Entry 2RAM (X-ray diffraction, 2.40 A resolution); this record covers chains C and A of the 4 polymer chains in the assembly.

# Chain C
Molecule: 20-nt DNA strand
Sequence (20 nucleotides; numbered 1 to 20; the number before each row is that of its first residue):
     1 CGGCTGGAAA TXXCCAGCCG
Modified residues: 5IU (5-iodo-2'-deoxyuridine-5'-monophosphate) at position 12; 5IU (5-iodo-2'-deoxyuridine-5'-monophosphate) at position 13

# Chain A
Name: Protein (transcription factor nf-kb P65)
Source organism: Mus musculus
Notes: fragment: p65 residues 19 - 291
UniProt: Q04207 (TF65_MOUSE); residues 19-291 here = UniProt positions 19-291
Amino-acid sequence (273 residues; row label = number of the first residue in the row):
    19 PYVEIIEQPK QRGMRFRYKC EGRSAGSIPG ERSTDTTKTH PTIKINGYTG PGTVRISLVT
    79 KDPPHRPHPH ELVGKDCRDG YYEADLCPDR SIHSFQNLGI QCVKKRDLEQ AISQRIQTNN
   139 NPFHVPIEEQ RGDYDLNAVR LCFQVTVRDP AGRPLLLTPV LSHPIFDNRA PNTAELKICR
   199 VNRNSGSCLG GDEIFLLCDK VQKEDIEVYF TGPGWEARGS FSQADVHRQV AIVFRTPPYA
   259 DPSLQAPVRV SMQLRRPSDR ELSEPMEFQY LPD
Swiss-Prot annotation at these positions:
  - modified residue: Cys38 (Cysteine persulfide), Lys122 (N6-acetyllysine), Lys123 (N6-acetyllysine), Thr176 (Phosphothreonine), Lys218 (N6-acetyllysine), Lys221 (N6-acetyllysine), Thr254 (Phosphothreonine), Ser276 (Phosphoserine), Ser281 (Phosphoserine)
  - cross-link (Glycyl lysine isopeptide (Lys-Gly)): Lys37 (interchain with G-Cter in SUMO3), Lys122 (interchain with G-Cter in SUMO3), Lys123 (interchain with G-Cter in SUMO3)
Ligand contacts: (2S,3S)-1,4-dimercaptobutane-2,3-diol (DTV): Thr78, Lys79, Asp80, Arg84, Asp151, Tyr152, Asp153

# How chain C and chain A interact
Contacting residue pairs - 21 pairs, chain C then chain A:
  DA8(C) with Arg246(A), salt bridge to the phosphate
  DA9(C) with Lys221(A), phosphate contact; Arg246(A), phosphate contact; Gln247(A), sugar contact
  DA10(C) with Pro189(A), phosphate contact; Asn190(A), phosphate contact; Gln220(A), hydrogen bond to the phosphate; Gln247(A), hydrogen bond to the phosphate
  DT11(C) with Tyr36(A), sugar contact; Pro189(A), base contact; Asn190(A), hydrogen bond to the phosphate
  5IU_12(C) with Tyr36(A), hydrogen bond to the phosphate; Lys122(A), phosphate contact; Lys123(A), hydrogen bond to the phosphate; Arg187(A), base contact
  5IU_13(C) with Tyr36(A), base contact; Cys38(A), hydrogen bond to the phosphate; Glu39(A), base contact; Lys122(A), salt bridge to the phosphate; Arg187(A), base contact
  DC14(C) with Glu39(A), hydrogen bond to the base
Other interface residues (no listed pair), chain A (16 interface residues in all): Arg35, Val121, Arg124, Lys218

# In short
Chain C and chain A form an interface of 7 and 16 residues respectively, with 7 hydrogen bonds and 2 salt
bridges. Among the polar pairs are DC14(C)-Glu39(A), DA10(C)-Gln220(A) and DA10(C)-Gln247(A). Chain A binds
(2S,3S)-1,4-dimercaptobutane-2,3-diol.
Chain C is a 20-nt DNA strand and chain A is Protein (transcription factor nf-kb P65) (Mus musculus); the
structure, A novel DNA recognition mode by nf-kb P65 homodimer, was determined by X-ray diffraction together
with 1RAM from the same study.
